Entry 9FVD (electron microscopy, 3.20 A resolution); this record covers chains B and R of the 8 polymer chains in the assembly.

== Chain B ==
Protein: Nucleoprotein
Organism: Marburg virus - Musoke, Kenya, 1980
Reference sequence: P27588 (NCAP_MABVM); residues 2-431 here correspond to UniProt positions 1-430 (UniProt number = residue number - 1)
Sequence (441 residues; numbered 1 to 441; the number before each row is that of its first residue):
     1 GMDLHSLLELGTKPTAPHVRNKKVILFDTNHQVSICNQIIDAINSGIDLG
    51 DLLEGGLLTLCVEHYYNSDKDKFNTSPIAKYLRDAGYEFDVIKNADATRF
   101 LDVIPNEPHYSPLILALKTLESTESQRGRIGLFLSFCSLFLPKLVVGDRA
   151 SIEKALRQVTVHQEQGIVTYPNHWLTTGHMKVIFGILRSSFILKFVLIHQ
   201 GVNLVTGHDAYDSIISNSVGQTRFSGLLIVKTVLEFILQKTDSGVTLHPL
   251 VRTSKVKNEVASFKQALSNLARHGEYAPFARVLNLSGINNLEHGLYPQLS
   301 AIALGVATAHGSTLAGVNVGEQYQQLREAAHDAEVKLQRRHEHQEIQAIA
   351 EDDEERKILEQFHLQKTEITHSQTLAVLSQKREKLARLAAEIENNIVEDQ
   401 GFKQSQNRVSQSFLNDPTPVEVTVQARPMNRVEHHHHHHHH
Unresolved in the structure: 106-108, 121-127, 392-441
Differences from the reference sequence: expression tag (1, 432-441); variant Ile-78 (Val77 in P27588), Ile-104 (Ser103 in P27588)
From the paper describing this entry:
  - binding site for the 18-nt RNA strand: Lys-143, Ala-150, Arg-157, Lys-231
  - binding site for the 18-nt RNA strand: Pro-142, Lys-154, Gln-221
  - binding site for the 18-nt RNA strand: Val-145, Val-146

== Chain R ==
Molecule: 18-nt RNA strand
Sequence (18 nucleotides; numbered 1 to 18; the number before each row is that of its first residue):
     1 AGACACACAAAAACAAGA
Unresolved in the structure: 1-6

== Interface between chain B and chain R ==
Contacting residue pairs (32):
  Lys-143(B) / A16(R)  salt bridge to the phosphate
  Lys-143(B) / G17(R)  salt bridge to the phosphate
  Val-145(B) / A13(R)  base contact
  Val-145(B) / C14(R)  hydrogen bond to the sugar
  Val-146(B) / C14(R)  hydrogen bond to the sugar
  Val-146(B) / A15(R)  sugar contact
  Val-146(B) / A16(R)  phosphate contact
  Ala-150(B) / A16(R)  phosphate contact
  Arg-157(B) / G17(R)  salt bridge to the phosphate
  Arg-157(B) / A18(R)  salt bridge to the phosphate
  Gln-221(B) / A18(R)  hydrogen bond to the base
  Gly-226(B) / C14(R)  phosphate contact
  Gly-226(B) / A15(R)  phosphate contact
  Leu-228(B) / A15(R)  hydrogen bond to the phosphate
  Lys-231(B) / A16(R)  base contact
  Arg-281(B) / A13(R)  hydrogen bond to the phosphate
  Arg-281(B) / C14(R)  salt bridge to the phosphate
  Glu-292(B) / A12(R)  sugar contact
  Glu-292(B) / A13(R)  sugar contact
  Glu-292(B) / C14(R)  phosphate contact
  His-293(B) / C14(R)  salt bridge to the phosphate
  His-293(B) / A15(R)  salt bridge to the phosphate
  Gly-294(B) / A12(R)  sugar contact
  Thr-313(B) / A16(R)  hydrogen bond to the sugar
  Thr-313(B) / G17(R)  hydrogen bond to the sugar
  Leu-314(B) / A16(R)  base contact
  Gly-316(B) / A16(R)  sugar contact
  Val-317(B) / A15(R)  sugar contact
  Val-317(B) / A16(R)  hydrogen bond to the sugar
  Asn-318(B) / A15(R)  hydrogen bond to the sugar
  Val-319(B) / A15(R)  base contact
  Gly-320(B) / A15(R)  base contact
Other interface residues (no listed pair), chain B (25 interface residues in all): Lys-154, Gly-220, Leu-227, Leu-295, Val-377

== Summary ==
Chain B and chain R form an interface of 25 and 7 residues respectively, with 9 hydrogen bonds and 7 salt
bridges. Polar pairs include Gln-221(B)/A18(R), Val-145(B)/C14(R) and Val-146(B)/C14(R). From the paper: a
binding site for the 18-nt RNA strand at Lys-143(B), Ala-150(B) and Arg-157(B) among others.
Chain B is Nucleoprotein (Marburg virus - Musoke, Kenya, 1980) and chain R is an 18-nt RNA strand; the
structure, Cryo-EM structure of single-layered nucleoprotein-RNA helical assembly from Marburg virus, trimeric
repeat unit, was determined by electron microscopy.
